Entry 5BTL (X-ray diffraction, 2.50 A resolution); this record covers chains C and E of the 8 polymer chains in the assembly.

[Chain C]
Name: DNA gyrase subunit A
Organism: Mycobacterium tuberculosis (strain ATCC 25618 / H37Rv)
Notes: EC 5.99.1.3; fragment: GyrA 2-500 with IGSG C-terminal tag
UniProtKB: P9WG47 (GYRA_MYCTU); numbering as in UniProt (aligned over 2-500)
Sequence (503 residues; each row starts with the number of its first residue):
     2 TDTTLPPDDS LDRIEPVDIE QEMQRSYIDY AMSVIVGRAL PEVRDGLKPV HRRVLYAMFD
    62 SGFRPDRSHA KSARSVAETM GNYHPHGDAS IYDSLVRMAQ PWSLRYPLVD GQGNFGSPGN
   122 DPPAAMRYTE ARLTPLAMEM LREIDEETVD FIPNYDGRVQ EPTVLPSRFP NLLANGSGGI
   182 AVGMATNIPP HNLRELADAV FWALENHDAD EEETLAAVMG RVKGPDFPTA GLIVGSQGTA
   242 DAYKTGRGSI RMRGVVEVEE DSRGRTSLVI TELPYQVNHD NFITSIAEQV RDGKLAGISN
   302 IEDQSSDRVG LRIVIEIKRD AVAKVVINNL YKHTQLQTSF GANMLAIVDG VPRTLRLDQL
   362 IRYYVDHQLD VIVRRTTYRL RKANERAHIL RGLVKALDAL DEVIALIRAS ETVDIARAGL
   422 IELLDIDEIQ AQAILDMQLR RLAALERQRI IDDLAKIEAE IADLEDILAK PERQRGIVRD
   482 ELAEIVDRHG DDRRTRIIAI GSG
Not modelled in the structure: 2-14, 502-504
Construct notes: expression tag (501-504)
Modified positions: Tyr129 (O-phosphotyrosine; PTR)
Swiss-Prot annotation at these positions:
  - active site: Tyr129 (O-(5'-phospho-DNA)-tyrosine intermediate)
  - modified residue: Thr2 (N-acetylthreonine)

[Chain E]
Molecule: DNA substrate 24-mer GGTCATGAATGACTATGCACGTAA
Organism: synthetic construct
Sequence (24 nucleotides; numbered 1 to 24; the number before each row is that of its first residue):
     1 GGTCATGAAT GACTATGCAC GTAA
Not modelled in the structure: 1-2, 24

[How chain C and chain E interact]
Contacting residue pairs - 16 pairs, chain C then chain E:
  Tyr28(C) with DC18(E), hydrogen bond to the phosphate
  Ala126(C) with DA12(E), phosphate contact
  Arg128(C) with DG11(E), sugar contact
  Tyr129(C) with DG11(E), sugar contact
  Ile181(C) with DC18(E), base contact; DA19(E), base contact
  Ala182(C) with DC18(E), sugar contact; DA19(E), sugar contact
  Val183(C) with DC18(E), phosphate contact
  Gly184(C) with DC18(E), phosphate contact; DA19(E), hydrogen bond to the phosphate
  Met185(C) with DA19(E), sugar contact
  Ala186(C) with DA19(E), sugar contact
  Arg248(C) with DG21(E), salt bridge to the phosphate
  Ser250(C) with DT22(E), phosphate contact
  Lys333(C) with DA23(E), phosphate contact
Other interface residues (no listed pair), chain C (16 interface residues in all): Tyr31, Pro124, Ser340
Other interface residues (no listed pair), chain E (8 interface residues in all): DC20

[Overview]
16 residues of chain C face 8 of chain E across their interface, with 2 hydrogen bonds and 1 salt bridge.
Polar contacts include Tyr28(C)-DC18(E), Gly184(C)-DA19(E) and Arg248(C)-DG21(E). From UniProt: active-site
residue Tyr129(C) on chain C.
Chain C is DNA gyrase subunit A (Mycobacterium tuberculosis (strain ATCC 25618 / H37Rv)) and chain E is DNA
substrate 24-mer GGTCATGAATGACTATGCACGTAA (synthetic construct); the structure, Crystal structure of a
topoisomerase II complex, was determined by X-ray diffraction together with 5BS8, 5BTA, 5BTC, 5BTD, 5BTF,
5BTG, 5BTI and 5BTN from the same study.
